Entry 7MTS (electron microscopy, 3.20 A resolution); this record covers chains C and D of the 5 polymer chains in the assembly.

Chain C:
Molecule: Guanine nucleotide-binding protein G(i) subunit alpha-1
Organism: Homo sapiens
UniProtKB: P63096 (GNAI1_HUMAN); numbering as in UniProt (aligned over 1-354)
Chain sequence (354 residues; numbered 1 to 354; the number before each row is that of its first residue):
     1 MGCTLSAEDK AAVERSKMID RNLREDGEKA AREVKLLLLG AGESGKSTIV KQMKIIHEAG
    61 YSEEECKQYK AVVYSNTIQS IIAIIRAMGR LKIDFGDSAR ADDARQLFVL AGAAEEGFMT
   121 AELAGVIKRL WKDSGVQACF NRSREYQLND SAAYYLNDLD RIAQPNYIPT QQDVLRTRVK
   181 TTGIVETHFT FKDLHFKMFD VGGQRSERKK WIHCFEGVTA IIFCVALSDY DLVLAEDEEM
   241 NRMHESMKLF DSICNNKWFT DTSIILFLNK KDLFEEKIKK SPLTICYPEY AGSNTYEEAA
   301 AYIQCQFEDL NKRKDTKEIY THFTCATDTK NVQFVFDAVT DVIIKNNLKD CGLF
Disordered / not traced: 1-4, 55-181, 232-240, 286-292
UniProt features mapped onto this chain:
  - region: Lys35 to Thr48 (G1 motif), Asp173 to Thr181 (G2 motif), Phe196 to Arg205 (G3 motif), Ile265 to Asp272 (G4 motif), Thr324 to Thr329 (G5 motif)
  - binding site (GTP): Glu43 to Thr48, Ser151, Leu175 to Thr181, Asp200 to Gln204, Asn269 to Asp272, Ala326
  - binding site (Mg(2+)): Ser47, Thr181
  - modified residue: Arg178 (ADP-ribosylarginine), Gln204 (Deamidated glutamine), Cys351 (ADP-ribosylcysteine)
  - lipidation: Gly2 (N-myristoyl glycine), Cys3 (S-palmitoyl cysteine)

Chain D:
Molecule: Guanine nucleotide-binding protein G(I)/G(S)/G(T) subunit beta-1
Organism: Homo sapiens
UniProtKB: P62873 (GBB1_HUMAN); residues 2-340 here = UniProt positions 2-340
Chain sequence (340 residues; each row starts with the number of its first residue):
     1 GSELDQLRQE AEQLKNQIRD ARKACADATL SQITNNIDPV GRIQMRTRRT LRGHLAKIYA
    61 MHWGTDSRLL VSASQDGKLI IWDSYTTNKV HAIPLRSSWV MTCAYAPSGN YVACGGLDNI
   121 CSIYNLKTRE GNVRVSRELA GHTGYLSCCR FLDDNQIVTS SGDTTCALWD IETGQQTTTF
   181 TGHTGDVMSL SLAPDTRLFV SGACDASAKL WDVREGMCRQ TFTGHESDIN AICFFPNGNA
   241 FATGSDDATC RLFDLRADQE LMTYSHDNII CGITSVSFSK SGRLLLAGYD DFNCNVWDAL
   301 KADRAGVLAG HDNRVSCLGV TDDGMAVATG SWDSFLKIWN
Disordered / not traced: 1-2
Construct notes: expression tag (1)
UniProt features mapped onto this chain:
  - modified residue: Ser2 (N-acetylserine), His266 (Phosphohistidine)

Interface between chain C and chain D:
Pairs across the interface (27):
  Ala12(C) with Asn88(D)
  Arg15(C) with Val90(D); His91(D)
  Ser16(C) with Lys89(D)
  Ile19(C) with Lys89(D); Ala92(D), hydrophobic
  Asp20(C) with Lys89(D), salt bridge
  Leu23(C) with Lys78(D); Ile80(D), hydrophobic
  Gly27(C) with Leu55(D)
  Ile184(C) with Trp99(D)
  Phe199(C) with Trp99(D), hydrophobic
  Gln204(C) with Leu117(D); Tyr145(D)
  Ser206(C) with Tyr145(D)
  Glu207(C) with Asp186(D)
  Lys210(C) with Tyr145(D)
  Trp211(C) with Tyr145(D)
  His213(C) with Lys57(D); Tyr59(D), hydrogen bond; Trp332(D)
  Cys214(C) with Tyr59(D); Gln75(D); Trp99(D); Met101(D), hydrophobic
  Phe215(C) with Trp99(D), hydrophobic
  Trp258(C) with Arg314(D)
Also at the interface, not in a pair above, chain C (22 interface residues in all): Asp26, Thr182, Gly183, Glu216
Also at the interface, not in a pair above, chain D (22 interface residues in all): Gly53, Asp118, Thr143, Gly144

In short:
The chain C/chain D interface involves 22 residues from each chain, with 1 hydrogen bond and 1 salt bridge.
Polar pairs include Asp20(C)-Lys89(D) and His213(C)-Tyr59(D). UniProt lists 24 GTP-binding residues and
Mg2+-binding residues Ser47(C) and Thr181(C) on chain C.
Chain C is Guanine nucleotide-binding protein G(i) subunit alpha-1 and chain D is Guanine nucleotide-binding
protein G(I)/G(S)/G(T) subunit beta-1, both from Homo sapiens; the structure, CryoEM Structure of mGlu2 - Gi
Complex, was determined by electron microscopy, deposited together with 7MTQ and 7MTR.
